8DDS - chains A and E of the 8 polymer chains in the assembly; structure by electron microscopy, 3.50 A resolution.

[Chain A]
Molecule: Transient receptor potential cation channel, subfamily M, member 3
Source organism: Mus musculus
UniProtKB: Q5F4S7 (Q5F4S7_MOUSE); residue numbers follow UniProt; this construct covers 2-1371
Sequence (1370 residues; numbered 2 to 1371; the number before each row is that of its first residue):
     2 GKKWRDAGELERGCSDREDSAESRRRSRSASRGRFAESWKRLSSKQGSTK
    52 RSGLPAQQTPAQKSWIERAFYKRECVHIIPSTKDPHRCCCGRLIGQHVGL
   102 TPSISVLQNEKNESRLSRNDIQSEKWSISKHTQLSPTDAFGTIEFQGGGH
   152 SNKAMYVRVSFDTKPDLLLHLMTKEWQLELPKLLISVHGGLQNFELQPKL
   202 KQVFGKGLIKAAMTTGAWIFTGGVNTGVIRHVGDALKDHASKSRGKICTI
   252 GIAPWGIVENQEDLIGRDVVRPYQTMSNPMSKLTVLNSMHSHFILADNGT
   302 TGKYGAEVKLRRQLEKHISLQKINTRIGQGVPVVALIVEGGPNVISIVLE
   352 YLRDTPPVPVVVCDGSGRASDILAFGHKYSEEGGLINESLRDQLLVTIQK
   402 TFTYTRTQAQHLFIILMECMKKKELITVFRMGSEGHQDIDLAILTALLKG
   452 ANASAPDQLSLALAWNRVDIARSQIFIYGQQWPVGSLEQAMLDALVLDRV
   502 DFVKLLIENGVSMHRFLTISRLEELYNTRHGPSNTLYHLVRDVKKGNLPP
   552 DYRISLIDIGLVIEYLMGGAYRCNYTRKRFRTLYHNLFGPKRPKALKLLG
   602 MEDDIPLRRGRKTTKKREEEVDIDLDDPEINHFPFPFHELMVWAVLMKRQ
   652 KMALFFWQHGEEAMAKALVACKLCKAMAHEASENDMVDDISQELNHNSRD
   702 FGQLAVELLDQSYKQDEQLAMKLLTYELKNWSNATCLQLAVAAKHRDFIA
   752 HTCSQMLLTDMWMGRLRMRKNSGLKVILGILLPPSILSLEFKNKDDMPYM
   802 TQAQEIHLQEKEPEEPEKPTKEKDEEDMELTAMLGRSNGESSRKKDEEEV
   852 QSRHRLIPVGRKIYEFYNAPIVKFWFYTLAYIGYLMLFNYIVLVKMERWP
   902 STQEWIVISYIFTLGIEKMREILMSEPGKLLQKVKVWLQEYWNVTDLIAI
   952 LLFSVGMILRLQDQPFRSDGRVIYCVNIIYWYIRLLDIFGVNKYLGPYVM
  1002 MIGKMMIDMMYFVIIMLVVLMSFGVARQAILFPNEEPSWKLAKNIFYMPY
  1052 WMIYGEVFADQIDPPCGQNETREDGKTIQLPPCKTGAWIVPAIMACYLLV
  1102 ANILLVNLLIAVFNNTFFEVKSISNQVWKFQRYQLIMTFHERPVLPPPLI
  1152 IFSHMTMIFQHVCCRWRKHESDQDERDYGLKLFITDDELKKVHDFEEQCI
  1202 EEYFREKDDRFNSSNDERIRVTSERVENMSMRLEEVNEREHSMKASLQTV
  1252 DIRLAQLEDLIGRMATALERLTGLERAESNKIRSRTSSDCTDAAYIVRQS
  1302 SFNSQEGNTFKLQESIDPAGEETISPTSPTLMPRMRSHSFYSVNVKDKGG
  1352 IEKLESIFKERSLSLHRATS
Not modelled in the structure: 2-128, 383-396, 589-631, 795-860, 1068-1079, 1165-1176, 1244-1371
Residues lining bound ligands:
  - 1,2-diacyl-glycerol-3-sn-phosphate (3PH), molecule 1: E941, Y942, W943, T946, I949, L953, V977, I980, Y981, I984, L987, V1000, I1003, G1004, M1007, Q1132
  - 1,2-diacyl-glycerol-3-sn-phosphate (3PH), molecule 2: V1020, S1023, F1024, I1094, Y1098, V1101
  - 9Z9 ((3beta,14beta,17beta,25R)-3-[4-methoxy-3-(methoxymethyl)butoxy]spirost-5-en), molecule 1: M887, N890, Y891, L894, Y983
  - 9Z9, molecule 2: P1038, S1039, W1040, L1042
  - PIO ([(2R)-2-octanoyloxy-3-[oxidanyl-[(1R,2R,3S,4R,5R,6S)-2,3,6-tris(oxidanyl)-4,5-diphosphonooxy-cyclohexyl]oxy-phosphoryl]oxy-propyl] octanoate): S773, L775, W876, T879, I883, I989, F990, V992, N993, K994

[Chain E]
Molecule: Unidentified segment at the N-terminus of TRPM3
Source organism: Mus musculus
Sequence (17 residues; each row starts with the number of its first residue; X marks 17 residues of unknown identity (built as UNK)):
     1 XXXXXXXXXXXXXXXXX

[How chain A and chain E interact]
Chain A residues in contact with chain E, 17 residues: I129, H132, T133, Q134, L135, S136, P137, T138, F141, R159, V160, S161, L168, E176, D298, N299, G300

[Summary]
No residue of chain A is in contact with chain E. Bound to chain A: 1,2-diacyl-glycerol-3-sn-phosphate,
compound 9Z9 and compound PIO.
Chain A is Transient receptor potential cation channel, subfamily M, member 3 and chain E is Unidentified
segment at the N-terminus of TRPM3, both from Mus musculus; the structure, cryo-EM structure of TRPM3 ion
channel in the presence of PIP2, state1, was determined by electron microscopy (same publication as 8DDQ,
8DDR, 8DDT, 8DDU, 8DDV, 8DDW and 4 further entries).
